PDB entry 5M7J | X-ray diffraction, 3.50 A resolution | chains A and D of the 4 polymer chains in the assembly

Chain A:
Name: Photosynthetic reaction center cytochrome c subunit
Organism: Blastochloris viridis
Reference sequence: P07173 (CYCR_BLAVI); residues -19 to 336 here correspond to UniProt positions 1-356 (UniProt number = residue number + 20)
Amino-acid sequence (356 residues; numbered -19 to 336; the number before each row is that of its first residue; numbers below 1 keep their minus sign (Met-19 is residue -19)):
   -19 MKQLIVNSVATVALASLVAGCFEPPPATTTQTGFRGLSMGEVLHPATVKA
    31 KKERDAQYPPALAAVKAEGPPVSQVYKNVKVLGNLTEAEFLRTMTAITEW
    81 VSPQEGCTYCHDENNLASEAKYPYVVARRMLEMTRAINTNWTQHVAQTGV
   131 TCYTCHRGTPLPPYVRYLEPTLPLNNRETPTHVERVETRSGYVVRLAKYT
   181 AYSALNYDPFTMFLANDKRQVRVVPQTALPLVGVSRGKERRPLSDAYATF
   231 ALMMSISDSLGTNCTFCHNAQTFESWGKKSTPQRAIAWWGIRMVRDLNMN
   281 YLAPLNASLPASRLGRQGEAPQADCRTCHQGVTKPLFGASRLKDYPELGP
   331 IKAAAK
Not modelled in the structure: -19 to 0, 333-336
Metal / ion sites: heme c Fe (4 sites), coordinated by His91, His124, His136, His248, His309
Residues lining bound ligands:
  - heme c (HEC), molecule 1: Tyr56, Lys57, Asn58, Val59, Lys60, Val61, Leu62, Phe70, Leu71, Met74, Thr75, Ile77, Thr78, Val81, Ser82, Gly86, Cys87, Cys90, His91, Leu96, Ala97, Tyr104, Ala107, Arg108, Leu111
  - heme c (HEC), molecule 2: Ile77, Val81, Tyr89, Cys90, Tyr102, Pro103, Val106, Ala107, Met110, Leu111, Met113, Thr114, Ile117, Val130, Thr131, Cys132, Cys135, His136, Pro140, Leu141, Pro142, Val145, Leu277, Leu282, Leu289, Arg293, Pro301
  - heme c (HEC), molecule 3: Ile117, His124, Val125, Ala126, Thr128, Gly129, Val130, Leu194, Ile236, Leu240, Phe246, Gln263, Ile266, Ala267, Gly270, Ile271, Met273, Val274, Leu277, Asp304, Cys305, Cys308, His309, Thr313, Lys314, Pro315
  - heme c (HEC), molecule 4: Gln200, Val201, Arg202, Val203, Val204, Thr229, Phe230, Met233, Met234, Ile236, Ser237, Leu240, Thr242, Asn243, Cys244, Cys247, His248, Phe253, Glu254, Trp256, Arg264, Ala267, Trp268, Arg272
Swiss-Prot annotation at these positions:
  - binding site (heme): Met74, Cys87, Cys90, His91, Met110, His124, Cys132, Cys135, His136, Met233, Cys244, Cys247, His248, Cys305, Cys308, His309
  - site: Cys1 (Not N-palmitoylated)
  - lipidation: Cys1 (S-diacylglycerol cysteine)

Chain D:
Name: Reaction center protein H chain
Organism: Blastochloris viridis
Reference sequence: P06008 (RCEH_BLAVI); residues 2-258 here = UniProt positions 2-258
Amino-acid sequence (258 residues; each row starts with the number of its first residue):
     1 MYHGALAQHLDIAQLVWYAQWLVIWTVVLLYLRREDRREGYPLVEPLGLV
    51 KLAPEDGQVYELPYPKTFVLPHGGTVTVPRRRPETRELKLAQTDGFEGAP
   101 LQPTGNPLVDAVGPASYAERAEVVDATVDGKAKIVPLRVATDFSIAEGDV
   151 DPRGLPVVAADGVEAGTVTDLWVDRSEHYFRYLELSVAGSARTALIPLGF
   201 CDVKKDKIVVTSILSEQFANVPRLQSRDQITLREEDKVSAYYAGGLLYAT
   251 PERAESLL
Not modelled in the structure: 46-60
Modified residues: Met1 (N-formylmethionine; FME)
Sequence notes: expression tag (1)
Residues lining bound ligands: octaprenyl pyrophosphate (OTP; (2E,6E,10E,14E,18E,22E,26E)-3,7,11,15,19,23,27,31-octamethyldotriaconta-2,6,10,14,18,22,26,30-octaenyl trihydrogen diphosphate): Gln14, Trp17, Trp21, Trp25, Val28, Leu29

Interface between chain A and chain D:
Contacting residue pairs (13):
  Thr207(A) with Tyr2(D)
  Leu209(A) with Tyr2(D); His3(D); Ala5(D), hydrophobic
  Pro210(A) with Met1(D); Tyr2(D); His3(D), hydrogen bond (backbone-backbone)
  Leu211(A) with Met1(D); Tyr2(D), hydrophobic
  Val212(A) with Met1(D), hydrogen bond (backbone-backbone); Tyr2(D); His3(D)
  Arg216(A) with His3(D), hydrogen bond
Interface residues without a listed pair, chain A (7 interface residues in all): Ser215
Interface residues without a listed pair, chain D (5 interface residues in all): Asp11

In short:
7 residues of chain A and 5 residues of chain D are in contact; the contacts include 3 hydrogen bonds. Polar
contacts include Arg216(A)-His3(D), Pro210(A)-His3(D) and Val212(A)-Met1(D). Ligands of chain A: 4 copies of
heme c. Bound to chain D: octaprenyl pyrophosphate.
Here chain A is Photosynthetic reaction center cytochrome c subunit and chain D is Reaction center protein H
chain, both from Blastochloris viridis. Entry 5M7J (Blastochloris viridis photosynthetic reaction center
structure using best crystal approach) was determined by X-ray diffraction (same publication as 5M7K and
5M7L).
